Entry 7V9A (electron microscopy, 3.94 A resolution); this record covers chains C and G of the 10 polymer chains in the assembly.

# Chain C (and G)
Name: H/ACA ribonucleoprotein complex subunit DKC1
Organism: Homo sapiens
Notes: EC 5.4.99.-; chain G of this document is another copy of the same molecule, construct and numbering; everything in this record applies to it too
UniProt: O60832 (DKC1_HUMAN); numbering as in UniProt (aligned over 1-514)
Sequence (514 residues; numbered 1 to 514; the number before each row is that of its first residue):
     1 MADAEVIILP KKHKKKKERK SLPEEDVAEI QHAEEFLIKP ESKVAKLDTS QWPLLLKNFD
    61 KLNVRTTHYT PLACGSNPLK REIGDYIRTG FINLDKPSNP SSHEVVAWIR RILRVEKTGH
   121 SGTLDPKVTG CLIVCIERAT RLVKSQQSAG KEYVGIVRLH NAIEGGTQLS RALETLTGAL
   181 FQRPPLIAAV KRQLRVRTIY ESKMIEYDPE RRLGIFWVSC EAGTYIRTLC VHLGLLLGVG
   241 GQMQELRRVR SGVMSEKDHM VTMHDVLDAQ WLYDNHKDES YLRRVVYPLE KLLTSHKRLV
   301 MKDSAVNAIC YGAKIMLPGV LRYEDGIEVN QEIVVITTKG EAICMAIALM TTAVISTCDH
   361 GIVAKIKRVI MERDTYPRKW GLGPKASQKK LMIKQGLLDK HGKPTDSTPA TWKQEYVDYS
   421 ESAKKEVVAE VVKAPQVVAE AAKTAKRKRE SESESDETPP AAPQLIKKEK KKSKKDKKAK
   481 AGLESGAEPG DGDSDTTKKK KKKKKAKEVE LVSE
Unresolved in the structure: 1-28, 422-514 (chain G: 1-46, 396-514)
Swiss-Prot annotation at these positions:
  - region: Ala2 to Ser21 (Nucleolar localization)
  - active site: Asp125 (Nucleophile)
  - modified residue: Ala2 (N-acetylalanine), Ser21 (Phosphoserine), Ser387 (Phosphoserine), Ser451 (Phosphoserine), Ser453 (Phosphoserine), Ser455 (Phosphoserine), Thr458 (Phosphothreonine), Ser485 (Phosphoserine), Ser494 (Phosphoserine), Ser513 (Phosphoserine)
  - cross-link (Glycyl lysine isopeptide (Lys-Gly)): Lys20 (interchain with G-Cter in SUMO2), Lys39 (interchain with G-Cter in SUMO2), Lys43 (interchain with G-Cter in SUMO2), Lys191 (interchain with G-Cter in SUMO2), Lys394 (interchain with G-Cter in SUMO2), Lys413 (interchain with G-Cter in SUMO1), Lys424 (interchain with G-Cter in SUMO2), Lys433 (interchain with G-Cter in SUMO2), Lys467 (interchain with G-Cter in SUMO2)
  - natural variant: Ala2 (A2V: In DKCX), Phe36 (F36V: In DKCX), Leu37 (deletion: In DKCX), Ile38 (I38T: In HHS), Lys39 (K39E: In DKCX), Pro40 (P40R: In DKCX), Glu41 (E41K: In DKCX), Thr49 (T49M: In HHS), Leu54 (L54V: In DKCX), Leu56 (L56S: In DKCX), Arg65 (R65T: In DKCX), Thr66 (T66A: In DKCX), 10 further natural variant entries in UniProt
  - mutagenesis: Ala353 (A353R: Increases interaction with SHQ1)
Reported in the primary citation:
  - binding site for Telomerase RNA component: Leu382 to Glu421

# Chain C / chain G interface
Pairs across the interface (44):
  Ala33(C) with Lys80(G)
  Glu34(C) with Lys80(G), hydrogen bond (backbone-side chain)
  Glu35(C) with Lys80(G), salt bridge
  Phe36(C) with Leu47(G), hydrophobic; Trp52(G), hydrophobic; Pro53(G); Leu56(G), hydrophobic; Asn77(G)
  Leu37(C) with Thr338(G); Lys339(G)
  Ile38(C) with Tyr69(G), hydrogen bond (backbone-side chain); Thr338(G)
  Pro40(C) with Tyr69(G), hydrophobic
  Glu41(C) with Thr67(G), hydrogen bond (backbone-side chain)
  Ser42(C) with Thr67(G)
  Lys43(C) with Thr67(G)
  Ala45(C) with Val64(G)
  Lys46(C) with Val64(G)
  Leu47(C) with Asn63(G); Tyr323(G); Ser356(G)
  Trp52(C) with Thr352(G); Ala353(G), hydrophobic
  Leu56(C) with Ala353(G), hydrophobic
  Phe59(C) with Thr357(G)
  Thr67(C) with Thr357(G); Asp359(G)
  His68(C) with His360(G)
  Tyr69(C) with Val354(G); Cys358(G); His360(G)
  Pro71(C) with Met350(G), hydrophobic; Val354(G), hydrophobic; Cys358(G)
  Ala73(C) with Val329(G)
  Gly75(C) with Val329(G)
  Asn77(C) with Glu328(G)
  Lys80(C) with Glu328(G)
  Asn275(C) with Ala179(G)
  His276(C) with Thr177(G)
  Arg322(C) with Thr357(G), hydrogen bond
  Thr338(C) with Ala353(G); Val354(G)
  Lys339(C) with Val354(G)
Interface residues without a listed pair, chain C (33 interface residues in all): His32, Thr70, Ser76, Lys277
Interface residues without a listed pair, chain G (31 interface residues in all): Arg65, His68, Leu79, Gly178, Thr351

# In short
33 residues of chain C face 31 of chain G across their interface; the contacts include 4 hydrogen bonds and 1
salt bridge. Polar pairs include Glu35(C)-Lys80(G), Glu34(C)-Lys80(G) and Ile38(C)-Tyr69(G). Curated
annotation (UniProt) lists active-site residue Asp125(C) and one mutagenesis site on chain C. The paper
reports a binding site for Telomerase RNA component at Leu382(C).
Chain C and chain G are both H/ACA ribonucleoprotein complex subunit DKC1 (Homo sapiens); the structure,
biogenesis module of human telomerase holoenzyme, was determined by electron microscopy, deposited together
with 7V99.
